Entry 6JXX (solution NMR); this record covers chains A and B.

[Chain A]
Molecule: Small ubiquitin-related modifier 2
From: Homo sapiens
UniProtKB: P61956 (SUMO2_HUMAN); residues 1-95 here = UniProt positions 1-95
Chain sequence (95 residues; row label = number of the first residue in the row):
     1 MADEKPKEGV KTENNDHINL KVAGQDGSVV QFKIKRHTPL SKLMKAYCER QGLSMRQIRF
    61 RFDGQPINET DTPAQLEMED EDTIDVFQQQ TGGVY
Not modelled in the structure: 1-15, 93-95

[Chain B]
Molecule: Phosphorylated SLS4 from E3 ubiquitin ligase ICP0
Chain sequence (20 residues; numbered 355 to 374; the number before each row is that of its first residue):
   355 LANNRDPIVI SDSPPASPHR
Not modelled in the structure: 355-356, 369-374
Modified residues: Ser365 (phosphoserine; SEP); Ser367 (phosphoserine; SEP)
From the paper describing this entry:
  - post-translational modification sites: Ser365, Ser367

[Interface between chain A and chain B]
Pairs across the interface - 26 pairs, chain A then chain B:
  Gly27(A) with Asn358(B)
  Ser28(A) with Asn358(B)
  Val29(A) with Asn357(B); Asn358(B); Arg359(B); Asp360(B)
  Val30(A) with Asp360(B); Ile362(B)
  Gln31(A) with Asp360(B); Ile362(B)
  Phe32(A) with Ile362(B); Ile364(B)
  Lys33(A) with Ile362(B); Ile364(B)
  Ile34(A) with Ile364(B)
  Lys35(A) with Asp366(B)
  His37(A) with Asp366(B)
  Thr38(A) with Asp366(B)
  Lys42(A) with Ile364(B); Ser365(B); Ser367(B)
  Ala46(A) with Ile362(B); Ile364(B)
  Tyr47(A) with Ile362(B)
  Arg50(A) with Asp360(B); Ile362(B)
Other interface residues (no listed pair), chain A (18 interface residues in all): Asp26, Leu43, Gln51
Other interface residues (no listed pair), chain B (11 interface residues in all): Pro361, Val363
From the paper, about this interface:
  - residue pairs: Lys42(A)-Ser365(B) (hydrogen bond), Lys42(A)-Ser367(B) (hydrogen bond)

[Overview]
18 residues of chain A and 11 residues of chain B are in contact. The authors report hydrogen bonds between
Lys42(A) and Ser365(B) and Lys42(A) and Ser367(B). The paper reports modification sites Ser365(B) and
Ser367(B).
Here chain A is Small ubiquitin-related modifier 2 (Homo sapiens) and chain B is Phosphorylated SLS4 from E3
ubiquitin ligase ICP0. Entry 6JXX (SUMO2 bound to phosphorylated SLS4-SIM peptide from ICP0) was determined by
solution NMR (same publication as 6JXU, 6JXV and 6JXW).
